PDB entry 7L8B | electron microscopy, 3.70 A resolution | chains A and H of the 8 polymer chains in the assembly

[Chain A]
Protein: BG505 SOSIP MD39 - gp120
Source organism: Human immunodeficiency virus 1
Amino-acid sequence (469 residues; each row starts with the number of its first residue; note: 14 numbers in that range are skipped by the numbering (no residue carries them; nothing is unmodelled there); a row labelled like 185A-185K holds insertion residues (185A, then the next letters in order)):
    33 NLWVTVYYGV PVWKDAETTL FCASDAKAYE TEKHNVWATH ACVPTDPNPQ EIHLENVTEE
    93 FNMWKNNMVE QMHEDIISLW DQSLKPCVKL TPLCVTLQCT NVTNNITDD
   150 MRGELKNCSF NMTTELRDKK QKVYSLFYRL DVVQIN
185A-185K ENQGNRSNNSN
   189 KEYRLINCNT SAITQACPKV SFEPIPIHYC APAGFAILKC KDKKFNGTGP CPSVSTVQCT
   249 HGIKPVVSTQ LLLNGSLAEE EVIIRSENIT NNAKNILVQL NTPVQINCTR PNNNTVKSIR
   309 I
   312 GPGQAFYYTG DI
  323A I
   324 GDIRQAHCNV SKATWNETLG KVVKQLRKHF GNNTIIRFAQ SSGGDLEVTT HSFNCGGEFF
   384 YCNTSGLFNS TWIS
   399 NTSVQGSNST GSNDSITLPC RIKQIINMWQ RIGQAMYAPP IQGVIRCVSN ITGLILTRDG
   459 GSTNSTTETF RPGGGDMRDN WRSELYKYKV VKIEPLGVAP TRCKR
Not modelled in the structure: 59-64, 185A-185K, 399-410
Disulfides: Cys54-Cys74, Cys119-Cys205, Cys126-Cys196, Cys131-Cys157, Cys218-Cys247, Cys228-Cys239, Cys296-Cys331, Cys378-Cys445, Cys385-Cys418
Covalently attached groups: N-acetylglucosamine (NAG) linked to Asn88, Asn133, Asn137, Asn156, Asn160, Asn197, Asn234, Asn262, Asn276, Asn295, Asn301, Asn332, Asn339, Asn386, Asn392, Asn448

[Chain H]
Protein: Rh.33104 pAbC-2 - Heavy Chain
Source organism: Macaca mulatta
Amino-acid sequence (118 residues; row label = number of the first residue in the row; X marks 118 residues of unknown identity (built as UNK)):
     2 XXXXXXXXXX XXXXXXXXXX XXXXXXXXXX XXXXXXXXXX XXXXXXXXXX XXXXXXXXXX
    62 XXXXXXXXXX XXXXXXXXXX XXXXXXXXXX XXXXXXXXXX XXXXXXXXXX XXXXXXXX

[How chain A and chain H interact]
Interface residues of chain A (facing chain H), 7 residues: Lys229, Asp230, Lys231, Pro238, Pro240, Ser241, Lys351
Interface features reported in the paper:
  - epitope / paratope residues, chain A: Lys229(A), Cys239(A)

[Summary]
Chain A and chain H make no direct contact in this assembly. N-acetylglucosamine is covalently linked to
Asn88(A), Asn133(A), Asn137(A), Asn156(A), Asn160(A) and Asn197(A) and 10 more. The paper reports
epitope/paratope residues Lys229(A) and Cys239(A).
Here chain A is BG505 SOSIP MD39 - gp120 (Human immunodeficiency virus 1) and chain H is Rh.33104 pAbC-2 -
Heavy Chain (Macaca mulatta). Entry 7L8B (BG505 SOSIP MD39 in complex with the polyclonal Fab pAbC-2 from
animal Rh.33104 (Wk26 time point)) was determined by electron microscopy (same publication as 7L7T, 7L7U,
7L85, 7L86, 7L87, 7L88 and 15 further entries).
